8EQQ - chain A; structure by X-ray diffraction, 2.13 A resolution.

Chain A:
Protein: Thiol:disulfide interchange protein DsbA
From: Escherichia coli K-12
UniProt: P0AEG4 (DSBA_ECOLI); residues 1-189 here correspond to UniProt positions 20-208 (UniProt number = residue number + 19)
Chain sequence (189 residues; each row starts with the number of its first residue):
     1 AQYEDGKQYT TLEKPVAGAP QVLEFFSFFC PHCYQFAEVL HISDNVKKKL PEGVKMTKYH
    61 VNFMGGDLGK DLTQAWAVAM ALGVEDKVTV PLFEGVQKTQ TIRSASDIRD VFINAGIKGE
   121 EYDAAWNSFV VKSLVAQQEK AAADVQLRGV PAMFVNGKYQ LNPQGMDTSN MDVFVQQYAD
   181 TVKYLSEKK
Unresolved in the structure: 189
Construct notes: engineered mutation Ala37 (Glu56 in P0AEG4)
Disulfides: Cys30-Cys33
Small-molecule neighbours: citrate anion (FLC): His32, Gln35, Phe36, Leu40, Pro163, Thr168, Phe174
What the authors report for this chain:
  - mutagenesis - E37A: decreased catalytic activity on PapD peptide
  - catalytic residues: Glu24, Cys33, Lys58 (proposed by the authors, not directly observed)
  - mutagenesis - E37A: decreased catalytic activity on ASST
  - catalytic residues: Cys30 (citing earlier work)

Summary:
Ligands of chain A: citrate anion. From the paper: catalytic residues Glu24, Cys33 and Lys58 among others;
E37A reduces catalytic activity on PapD peptide.
Chain A is Thiol:disulfide interchange protein DsbA (Escherichia coli K-12); the structure, Crystal structure
of E.coli DsbA mutant E37A, was determined by X-ray diffraction together with 8EOC, 8EQO, 8EQP and 8EQR from
the same study.
